5Z9H - chain A; structure by X-ray diffraction, 1.49 A resolution.

== Chain A ==
Protein: Probable esterase KAI2
From: Arabidopsis thaliana
UniProt: Q9SZU7 (KAI2_ARATH); residues 1-270 here = UniProt positions 1-270
Amino-acid sequence (270 residues; each row starts with the number of its first residue):
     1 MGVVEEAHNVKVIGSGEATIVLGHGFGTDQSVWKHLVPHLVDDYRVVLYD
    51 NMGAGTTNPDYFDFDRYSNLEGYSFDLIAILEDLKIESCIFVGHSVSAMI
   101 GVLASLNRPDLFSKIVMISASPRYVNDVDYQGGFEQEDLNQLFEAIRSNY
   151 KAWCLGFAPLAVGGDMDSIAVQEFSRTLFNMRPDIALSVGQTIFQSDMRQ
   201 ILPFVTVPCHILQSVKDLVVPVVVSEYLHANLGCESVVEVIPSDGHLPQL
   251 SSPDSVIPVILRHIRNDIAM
Unresolved in the structure: 1, 269-270
Sequence notes: engineered mutation Val219 (Ala in Q9SZU7)
From the paper describing this entry:
  - contacts within the chain: Tyr124-Val219, Phe134-Val219, Phe194-Val219, Val219-His246
  - conformationally variable residues: Val125 to Tyr150, Val219
  - mutagenesis - S95A: abolished binding to KAR1
  - catalytic residues: Ser95 (citing earlier work)

== Summary ==
The paper reports the catalytic residue Ser95; S95A abolishes binding to KAR1.
Chain A is Probable esterase KAI2 (Arabidopsis thaliana); the structure, Crystal structure of
KAI2_ply2(A219V), was determined by X-ray diffraction, deposited together with 5Z9G.
